PDB entry 1KOG | X-ray diffraction, 3.50 A resolution | chains J and B of the 4 polymer chains in the assembly

== Chain J ==
Molecule: Threonyl-tRNA synthetase mRNA
Notes: engineered mutation(s): U(-49)G, U(-48)G, U(-71)C, A(-15)G, A(-14)C, A(-13)C
Sequence (37 nucleotides; each row starts with the number of its first residue):
    69 GGCGUAUGUGAUCUUUCGUGUGGGUCACCACUGCGCC

== Chain B ==
Molecule: Threonyl-tRNA synthetase
Organism: Escherichia coli
Notes: EC 6.1.1.3; fragment: Catalytic and anticodon binding domains (residues 242 to 642)
UniProtKB: P0A8M3 (SYT_ECOLI); residues 242-642 here = UniProt positions 242-642
Chain sequence (401 residues; numbered 242 to 642; the number before each row is that of its first residue):
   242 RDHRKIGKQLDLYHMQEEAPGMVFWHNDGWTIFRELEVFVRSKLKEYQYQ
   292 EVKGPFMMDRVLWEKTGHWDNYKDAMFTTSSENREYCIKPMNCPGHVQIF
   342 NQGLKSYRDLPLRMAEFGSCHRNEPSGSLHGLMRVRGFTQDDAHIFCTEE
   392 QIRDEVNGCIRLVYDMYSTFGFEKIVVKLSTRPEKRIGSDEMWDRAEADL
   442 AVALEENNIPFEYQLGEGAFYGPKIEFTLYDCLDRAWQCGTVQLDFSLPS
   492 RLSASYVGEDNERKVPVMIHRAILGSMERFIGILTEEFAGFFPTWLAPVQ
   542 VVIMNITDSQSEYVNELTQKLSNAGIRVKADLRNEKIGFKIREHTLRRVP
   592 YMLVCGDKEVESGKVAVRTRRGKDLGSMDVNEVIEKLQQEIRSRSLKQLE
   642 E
Bound ions: Zn2+: Cys334, His385, His511 (together with 5'-O-(N-(L-threonyl)-sulfamoyl)adenosine)
Small-molecule neighbours: 5'-O-(N-(L-threonyl)-sulfamoyl)adenosine: Met332, Cys334, Arg363, Glu365, Leu373, Met374, Arg375, Val376, Phe379, Gln381, Asp383, Ala384, His385, Tyr462, Lys465, Gln479, Cys480, Gly481, Thr482, Gln484, His511, Arg512, Ala513, Leu515, Gly516, Ser517, Arg520
UniProt features mapped onto this chain:
  - binding site (mRNA): Lys246 to Lys249, Asn342 to Arg349, Ile547 to Asp549, Asn575 to Thr586, Val595 to Glu600, Arg609, Asp615
  - binding site (tRNA(Thr)): His309, Arg325, Tyr348, Arg349
  - binding site (tRNA): Tyr313 to Met317, Arg363, Arg375, Tyr462, Gln484, Ile547 to Asp549, Asn575 to Arg583, Arg589, Val595 to Glu600, Arg609
  - binding site (Zn(2+)): Cys334, His385, His511
  - binding site (AMP): Arg363 to Glu365, Val376, Phe379, Gln381, Gln479, Cys480, Ser517, Arg520
  - modified residue: Lys286 (N6-acetyllysine)
  - mutagenesis: Pro296 (P296S: Confers resistance to borrelidin (BN); KM for L-Thr is unchanged, KM for ATP increases to 187 uM, KI for BN increases to 4.5 nM), Thr307 (T307A: KI for BN increases 10-fold, no change in aminoacylation activity), His309 (H309A: 10-fold increase in KM for Thr for activation, 240-fold decrease in aminoacyl transfer. Cells have a long lag phase and reach stationary phase at a lower cell density ...), Cys334 (C334S: Does not complement a deletion strain), His337 (H337A: KI for BN increases 12-fold, no change in aminoacylation activity, supports growth in the presence of BN), Arg363 (R363A: 700-fold decrease in kcat for Thr activation, 1000-fold decrease in kcat of aminoacylation, no change in KM), Gln381 (Q381A: 100-fold increase in KM for Thr for activation), His385 (H385A/N: Does not complement a deletion strain), Lys465 (K465A: 35-fold decrease in kcat for Thr activation, 570-fold decrease in kcat of aminoacylation, no change in KM), Gln479 (Q479A: Wild-type Thr activation and aminoacylation), Leu489 (L489M: Confers resistance to borrelidin (BN); KM for L-thr is unchanged, KM for ATP increases to 163 uM, KI for BN increases to 7.8 nM, supports growth in the presence of BN ...), His511 (H511A/N: Does not complement a deletion strain, has dominant lethal effect in presence of wild-type gene, probably due to repression of the wild-type gene), 1 further mutagenesis entry in UniProt

== Chain J / chain B interface ==
Residue-residue contacts (31; chain J residue first):
  U83(J) - Asn575(B)  hydrogen bond to the base
  U84(J) - Thr548(B)  hydrogen bond to the base
  U84(J) - Asp549(B)  hydrogen bond to the base
  U84(J) - Asn575(B)  base contact
  C85(J) - Ile547(B)  base contact
  C85(J) - Asn575(B)  base contact
  C85(J) - Glu576(B)  base contact
  C85(J) - Lys577(B)  base contact
  G86(J) - Ile547(B)  base contact
  G86(J) - Ile578(B)  sugar contact
  G86(J) - Val595(B)  base contact
  G86(J) - Lys599(B)  base contact
  G86(J) - Glu600(B)  base contact
  U87(J) - Ile582(B)  sugar contact
  U87(J) - Ala607(B)  base contact
  U87(J) - Arg609(B)  hydrogen bond to the base
  U87(J) - Asp615(B)  base contact
  G88(J) - Gly579(B)  sugar contact
  G88(J) - Arg583(B)  sugar contact
  G88(J) - Thr586(B)  base contact
  G88(J) - Arg609(B)  salt bridge to the phosphate
  U89(J) - Lys577(B)  hydrogen bond to the phosphate
  U89(J) - Gly579(B)  phosphate contact
  U89(J) - Phe580(B)  sugar contact
  U89(J) - Arg583(B)  base contact
  G90(J) - Lys577(B)  salt bridge to the phosphate
  G90(J) - Phe580(B)  phosphate contact
  C99(J) - Lys249(B)  hydrogen bond to the phosphate
  U100(J) - Lys246(B)  phosphate contact
  U100(J) - Lys249(B)  salt bridge to the phosphate
  G101(J) - Lys246(B)  salt bridge to the phosphate
Also at the interface, not in a pair above, chain J (12 interface residues in all): U82
Also at the interface, not in a pair above, chain B (23 interface residues in all): Leu587, Gly597, Asp598

== In short ==
The interface between chain J and chain B involves 12 residues on one side and 23 on the other; the contacts
include 6 hydrogen bonds and 4 salt bridges. Polar contacts include U83(J)-Asn575(B), U84(J)-Thr548(B) and
U84(J)-Asp549(B). Ligands of chain B: 5'-O-(N-(L-threonyl)-sulfamoyl)adenosine.
Chain J is Threonyl-tRNA synthetase mRNA and chain B is Threonyl-tRNA synthetase (Escherichia coli); the
structure, Crystal structure of E. coli threonyl-tRNA synthetase interacting with the essential domain of its
mRNA operator, was determined by X-ray diffraction.
